1TET - chains L and H of the 3 polymer chains in the assembly; structure by X-ray diffraction, 2.30 A resolution.

# Chain L
Molecule: IGG1 TE33 fab (light chain)
Organism: Mus musculus
Notes: antibody fragment or engineered binder
Amino-acid sequence (216 residues; row label = number of the first residue in the row; a row labelled like 31A-31E holds insertion residues (31A, then the next letters in order)):
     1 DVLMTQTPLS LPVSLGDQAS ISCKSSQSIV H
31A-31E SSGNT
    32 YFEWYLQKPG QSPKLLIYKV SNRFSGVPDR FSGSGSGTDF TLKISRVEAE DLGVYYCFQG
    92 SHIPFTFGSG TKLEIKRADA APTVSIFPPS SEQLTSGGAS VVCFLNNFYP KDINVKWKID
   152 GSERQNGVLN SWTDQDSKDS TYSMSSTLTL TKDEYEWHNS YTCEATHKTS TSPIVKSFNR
Construct notes: conflict Lys24 (Arg in PC4203), Ser31A (Thr32 in PC4203), Ser31B (Asn33 in PC4203), Phe33 (Leu38 in PC4203), Ile94 (Val99 in PC4203), Phe96 (Arg101 in PC4203), Ser100 (Gly105 in PC4203), Trp188 (Arg193 in PC4203)
Cystine bridges: Cys23-Cys88, Cys134-Cys194

# Chain H
Molecule: IGG1 TE33 fab (heavy chain)
Organism: Mus musculus
Notes: antibody fragment or engineered binder
Amino-acid sequence (210 residues; row label = number of the first residue in the row; note: 10 numbers in that range are skipped by the numbering (no residue carries them; nothing is unmodelled there); a row labelled like 82A-82C holds insertion residues (82A, then the next letters in order)):
     1 QIQLVQSGPE LKTPGETVRI SCKASGYTFT TYGMSWVKQT PGKGFKWMGW IN
   52A T
    53 YSGVPTYADD FKGRFAFSLE TSASTAYLQI
82A-82C NNL
    83 KNEDTATYFC ARRS
100A-100C WYF
   101 DVWGTGTTVT VSSAKTTPPS VYPLAPG
   134 SMVTLGCLVK GYFPEPVTVT WNSGSLSSGV HTFPAVLQSD LYTLSSSVTV PSSPRPSETV
   194 TCNVAHPASS TKVDKKIVPR
Construct notes: conflict Thr13 (Lys24 in 2072131), Gly26 (Asp37 in 2072131), Thr28 (Ser39 in 2072131), 19 further conflict positions vs the reference (2072131) not listed; insertion (100C, 101-102)
Cystine bridges: Cys22-Cys92, Cys140-Cys195

# Interface between chain L and chain H
Pairs across the interface (63):
  Glu34(L) with Arg95(H), salt bridge; Trp100A(H); Tyr100B(H)
  Tyr36(L) with Phe100C(H), hydrogen bond (side chain-backbone); Trp103(H)
  Gln38(L) with Gln39(H), hydrogen bond; Phe45(H); Phe91(H)
  Ser43(L) with Phe91(H); Trp103(H); Gly104(H), hydrogen bond (side chain-backbone); Thr105(H)
  Pro44(L) with Phe45(H), hydrophobic; Trp103(H)
  Leu46(L) with Tyr100B(H), hydrophobic; Phe100C(H); Asp101(H)
  Tyr49(L) with Tyr100B(H), hydrophobic
  Phe55(L) with Asp101(H)
  Tyr87(L) with Phe45(H), hydrophobic
  Phe89(L) with Arg95(H); Phe100C(H), hydrophobic
  Phe96(L) with Trp47(H); Arg95(H)
  Phe98(L) with Phe45(H), hydrophobic; Trp103(H), hydrophobic
  Ser116(L) with Thr137(H)
  Phe118(L) with Leu124(H), hydrophobic; Ala125(H); Thr137(H)
  Pro119(L) with Arg213(H)
  Pro120(L) with Arg213(H), hydrogen bond (backbone-side chain)
  Ser121(L) with Tyr122(H); Pro123(H)
  Glu123(L) with Tyr122(H); Pro123(H); Lys208(H), salt bridge
  Gln124(L) with Tyr122(H)
  Ser127(L) with Tyr122(H)
  Ser131(L) with Leu141(H); Lys143(H)
  Val133(L) with Leu124(H), hydrophobic
  Phe135(L) with Phe166(H), hydrophobic; Ser178(H); Ser180(H)
  Asn137(L) with His164(H); Phe166(H); Ser180(H)
  Asn138(L) with His164(H)
  Leu160(L) with Val169(H), hydrophobic; Gln171(H)
  Asn161(L) with Val169(H)
  Ser162(L) with Phe166(H); Pro167(H), hydrogen bond (side chain-backbone)
  Trp163(L) with Pro167(H)
  Thr164(L) with Thr165(H); Phe166(H)
  Ser174(L) with His164(H); Phe166(H)
  Met175(L) with Phe166(H)
  Ser176(L) with Phe166(H); Ser178(H), hydrogen bond
  Thr180(L) with Lys143(H)
Other interface residues (no listed pair), chain L (39 interface residues in all): Tyr32, Lys50, Gly91, Ile94, Pro95
Other interface residues (no listed pair), chain H (36 interface residues in all): Val37, Trp50, Ala60, Pro126, Leu138, Gly139, Ser179

# Summary
39 residues of chain L and 36 residues of chain H are in contact; the contacts include 6 hydrogen bonds and 2
salt bridges. Polar contacts include Glu34(L)-Arg95(H), Glu123(L)-Lys208(H) and Tyr36(L)-Phe100C(H).
Here chain L is IGG1 TE33 fab (light chain) and chain H is IGG1 TE33 fab (heavy chain), both from Mus
musculus. Entry 1TET (Crystal structure of an anticholera toxin peptide complex at 2.3 angstroms) was
determined by X-ray diffraction.
